Entry 5AHJ (X-ray diffraction, 2.80 A resolution); this record covers chains B and C of the 28 polymer chains in the assembly.

Chain B:
Name: Proteasome subunit alpha type-3
Source organism: Saccharomyces cerevisiae
Notes: EC 3.4.25.1
UniProt: P23638 (PSA3_YEAST); residues 0-257 here correspond to UniProt positions 1-258 (UniProt number = residue number + 1)
Sequence (258 residues; numbered 0 to 257; the number before each row is that of its first residue; numbering starts at 0):
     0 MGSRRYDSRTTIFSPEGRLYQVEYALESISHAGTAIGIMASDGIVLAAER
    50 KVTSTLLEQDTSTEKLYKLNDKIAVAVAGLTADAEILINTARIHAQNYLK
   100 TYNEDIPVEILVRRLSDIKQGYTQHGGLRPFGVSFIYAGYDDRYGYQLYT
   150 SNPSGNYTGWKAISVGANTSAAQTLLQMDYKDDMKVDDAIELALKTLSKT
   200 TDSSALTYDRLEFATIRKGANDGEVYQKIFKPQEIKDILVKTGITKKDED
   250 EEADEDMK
Unresolved in the structure: 0, 245-257
Swiss-Prot annotation at these positions:
  - cross-link (Glycyl lysine isopeptide (Lys-Gly)): Lys99 (interchain with G-Cter in ubiquitin), Lys198 (interchain with G-Cter in ubiquitin), Lys230 (interchain with G-Cter in ubiquitin)

Chain C:
Name: Proteasome subunit alpha type-4
Source organism: Saccharomyces cerevisiae
Notes: EC 3.4.25.1
UniProt: P40303 (PSA4_YEAST); residues -1 to 252 here correspond to UniProt positions 1-254 (UniProt number = residue number + 2)
Sequence (254 residues; each row starts with the number of its first residue; numbers below 1 keep their minus sign (Met-1 is residue -1)):
    -1 MSGYDRALSIFSPDGHIFQVEYALEAVKRGTCAVGVKGKNCVVLGCERRS
    49 TLKLQDTRITPSKVSKIDSHVVLSFSGLNADSRILIEKARVEAQSHRLTL
    99 EDPVTVEYLTRYVAGVQQRYTQSGGVRPFGVSTLIAGFDPRDDEPKLYQT
   149 EPSGIYSSWSAQTIGRNSKTVREFLEKNYDRKEPPATVEECVKLTVRSLL
   199 EVVQTGAKNIEITVVKPDSDIVALSSEEINQYVTQIEQEKQEQQEQDKKK
   249 KSNH
Unresolved in the structure: -1 to 0, 242-252
Swiss-Prot annotation at these positions:
  - modified residue: Thr58 (Phosphothreonine)

Chain B / chain C interface:
Pairs across the interface (71):
  Arg3(B) with Arg4(C)
  Asp6(B) with Tyr2(C), hydrogen bond; Arg4(C), salt bridge
  Arg8(B) with Arg4(C)
  Thr10(B) with Leu6(C); Arg125(C)
  Ile11(B) with Leu6(C), hydrophobic; Gln17(C)
  Phe12(B) with Gln17(C), hydrogen bond (backbone-side chain); Tyr20(C), hydrophobic; Ala21(C), hydrophobic; Leu76(C), hydrophobic; Arg125(C); Pro126(C); Gly128(C)
  Ser13(B) with Tyr20(C)
  Pro14(B) with Tyr20(C), hydrophobic; Glu23(C)
  Glu15(B) with Glu23(C); Arg27(C), hydrogen bond (backbone-side chain)
  Gly16(B) with Tyr20(C); Glu23(C); Ala24(C); Arg27(C)
  Arg17(B) with Arg27(C)
  Leu18(B) with Arg125(C)
  Met38(B) with Asp54(C)
  Arg112(B) with Arg81(C)
  Ser115(B) with Arg81(C), hydrogen bond (backbone-side chain)
  Asp116(B) with Arg81(C), salt bridge
  Gln119(B) with Ala78(C); Asp79(C); Ile82(C)
  Thr122(B) with Arg125(C), hydrogen bond (backbone-side chain)
  Gln123(B) with Tyr118(C); Gly123(C); Val124(C); Arg125(C), hydrogen bond (backbone-backbone); Phe127(C)
  His124(B) with Gly123(C); Val124(C)
  Gly125(B) with Tyr2(C); Gly123(C)
  Gly126(B) with Tyr2(C)
  Tyr143(B) with Arg56(C), hydrogen bond (backbone-side chain); Ile57(C), hydrophobic
  Tyr145(B) with Arg56(C), hydrogen bond (backbone-side chain)
  Gln146(B) with Ile57(C)
  Leu147(B) with Ile57(C)
  Tyr148(B) with Ile57(C)
  Ser153(B) with Ala78(C)
  Gly154(B) with Ala78(C); Arg81(C), hydrogen bond (backbone-side chain)
  Asn155(B) with Asn77(C); Ala78(C)
  Tyr156(B) with Pro59(C); Arg81(C)
  Gly158(B) with Gln53(C); Asp54(C), hydrogen bond (backbone-backbone); Ile57(C); Thr58(C), hydrogen bond (backbone-side chain)
  Trp159(B) with Lys51(C); Leu52(C); Gln53(C); Asp54(C)
  Lys160(B) with Leu52(C), hydrogen bond (backbone-backbone); Gln53(C)
  Ala161(B) with Leu52(C)
  Leu175(B) with Leu52(C)
  Gln176(B) with Lys51(C); Leu52(C)
Other interface residues (no listed pair), chain B (41 interface residues in all): Glu108, Thr157, Gln172, Tyr179
Other interface residues (no listed pair), chain C (31 interface residues in all): Leu50

Summary:
41 residues of chain B face 31 of chain C across their interface, with 12 hydrogen bonds and 2 salt bridges.
Polar pairs include Asp6(B)-Arg4(C), Asp116(B)-Arg81(C) and Asp6(B)-Tyr2(C).
Chain B is Proteasome subunit alpha type-3 and chain C is Proteasome subunit alpha type-4, both from
Saccharomyces cerevisiae; the structure, Yeast 20S proteasome in complex with Macyranone A, was determined by
X-ray diffraction.
